PDB entry 3WKJ | X-ray diffraction, 2.80 A resolution | chains H and J of the 10 polymer chains in the assembly

== Chain H ==
Molecule: Histone H2B type 1-A
Organism: Homo sapiens
Reference sequence: Q96A08 (H2B1A_HUMAN); residues 0-126 here correspond to UniProt positions 1-127 (UniProt number = residue number + 1)
Chain sequence (130 residues; numbered -3 to 126; the number before each row is that of its first residue; numbers below 1 keep their minus sign (Gly-3 is residue -3)):
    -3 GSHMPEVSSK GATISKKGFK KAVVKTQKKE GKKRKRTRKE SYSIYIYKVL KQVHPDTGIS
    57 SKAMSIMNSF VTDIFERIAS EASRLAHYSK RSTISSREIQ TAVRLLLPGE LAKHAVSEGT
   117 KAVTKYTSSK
Unresolved in the structure: -3 to 33, 126
Sequence notes: expression tag (-3 to -1)
UniProt features mapped onto this chain:
  - modified residue: Pro1 (N-acetylproline), Lys6 (N6-acetyllysine), Lys12 (N6-acetyllysine), Lys13 (N6-acetyllysine), Lys16 (N6-acetyllysine), Lys17 (N6-acetyllysine), Lys21 (N6-acetyllysine), Lys24 (N6-acetyllysine), Lys35 (N6-crotonyllysine), Ser37 (Phosphoserine), Lys44 (N6-lactoyllysine), Lys47 (N6-methyllysine), Lys58 (N6,N6-dimethyllysine), Arg80 (Dimethylated arginine), Ser85 (Phosphoserine), Lys86 (N6,N6,N6-trimethyllysine), Arg87 (Omega-N-methylarginine), Arg93 (Omega-N-methylarginine), Lys109 (N6-lactoyllysine), Thr116 (Phosphothreonine) and 2 more in UniProt
  - cross-link (Glycyl lysine isopeptide (Lys-Gly)): Lys6 (interchain with G-Cter in SUMO2), Lys21 (interchain with G-Cter in SUMO2), Lys35 (interchain with G-Cter in ubiquitin), Lys121 (interchain with G-Cter in ubiquitin)

== Chain J ==
Molecule: 146-nt DNA strand
Organism: Homo sapiens
Sequence (146 nucleotides; row label = number of the first residue in the row):
   147 ATCAATATCC ACCTGCAGAT TCTACCAAAA GTGTATTTGG AAACTGCTCC ATCAAAAGGC
   207 ATGTTCAGCT GAATTCAGCT GAACATGCCT TTTGATGGAG CAGTTTCCAA ATACACTTTT
   267 GGTAGAATCT GCAGGTGGAT ATTGAT
Unresolved in the structure: 147

== How chain H and chain J interact ==
Pairs across the interface (11; chain H residue first):
  Arg34(H) - DT250(J)  salt bridge to the phosphate
  Tyr43(H) - DT167(J)  phosphate contact
  Ile55(H) - DT167(J)  phosphate contact
  Ser56(H) - DT166(J)  phosphate contact
  Ser57(H) - DT166(J)  hydrogen bond to the phosphate
  Lys86(H) - DG186(J)  phosphate contact
  Arg87(H) - DG186(J)  salt bridge to the phosphate
  Ser88(H) - DG185(J)  sugar contact
  Ser88(H) - DG186(J)  hydrogen bond to the phosphate
  Thr89(H) - DG185(J)  phosphate contact
  Thr89(H) - DG186(J)  hydrogen bond to the phosphate
Interface residues without a listed pair, chain H (10 interface residues in all): Gly54
Interface residues without a listed pair, chain J (7 interface residues in all): DC168, DA187

== Overview ==
The interface between chain H and chain J involves 10 residues on one side and 7 on the other; the contacts
include 3 hydrogen bonds and 2 salt bridges. Among the polar pairs are Ser57(H)-DT166(J), Ser88(H)-DG186(J)
and Thr89(H)-DG186(J).
Here chain H is Histone H2B type 1-A and chain J is a 146-nt DNA strand, both from Homo sapiens. Entry 3WKJ
(The nucleosome containing human TSH2B) was determined by X-ray diffraction.
